PDB entry 8BO6 | X-ray diffraction, 1.25 A resolution | chain AAA

Chain AAA:
Protein: Coagulation factor XIa light chain
Source organism: Homo sapiens
UniProt: P03951 (FA11_HUMAN); residue numbers follow UniProt; this construct covers 388-625
Sequence (238 residues; numbered 388 to 625; the number before each row is that of its first residue):
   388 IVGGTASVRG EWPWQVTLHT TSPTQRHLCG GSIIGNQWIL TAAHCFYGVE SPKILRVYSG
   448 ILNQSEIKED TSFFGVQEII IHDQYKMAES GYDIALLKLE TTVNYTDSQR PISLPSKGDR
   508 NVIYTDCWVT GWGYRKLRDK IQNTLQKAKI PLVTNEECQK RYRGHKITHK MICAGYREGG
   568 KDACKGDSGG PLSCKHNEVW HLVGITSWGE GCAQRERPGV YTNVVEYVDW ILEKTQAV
Unresolved in the structure: 625
Sequence notes: engineered mutation S500 (Cys in P03951)
Disulfide bonds: C416-C432, C514-C581, C545-C560, C571-C599
Ligand contacts: QW0 ((E)-N-[[5-(3-azanyl-1H-indazol-6-yl)-4-chloranyl-1H-imidazol-2-yl]methyl]-3-[5-chloranyl-2-(1,2,3,4-tetrazol-1-yl)phenyl]prop-2-enamide): R413, H414, L415, H431, Y521, L524, I528, D569, A570, C571, K572, G573, D574, S575, T593, S594, W595, G596, G598, C599, G606, V607, Y608
Curated features (UniProtKB/Swiss-Prot):
  - active site (Charge relay system): H431, D480, S575
  - binding site (heparin): K547 to R550
  - glycosylation (N-linked (GlcNAc...) asparagine): N450 (complex), N491 (complex)
  - natural variant: W401 (W401R: In FA11D), V403 (V403M: In FA11D), T404 (T404N: In FA11D), G418 (G418V: In FA11D), A430 (A430V: In FA11D), I454 (I454K: In FA11D), F460 (F460V: In FA11D), I481 (I481S: In FA11D), T493 (T493I: In FA11D), S503 (S503P: In FA11D), D506 (D506G: In FA11D), Y511 (Y511H: In FA11D), 12 further natural variant entries in UniProt

Summary:
Chain AAA binds compound QW0. From UniProt: 3 active-site residues and 4 heparin-binding residues.
Chain AAA is Coagulation factor XIa light chain (Homo sapiens); the structure, Coagulation factor XI protease
domain in complex with active site inhibitor 2, was determined by X-ray diffraction together with 8BO3, 8BO4,
8BO5 and 8BO7 from the same study.
